PDB entry 4INR | X-ray diffraction, 2.70 A resolution | chains C and D of the 28 polymer chains in the assembly

Chain C:
Molecule: Proteasome component PRE6
From: Saccharomyces cerevisiae
Notes: EC 3.4.25.1
UniProtKB: P40303 (PSA7_YEAST); residues -1 to 252 here correspond to UniProt positions 1-254 (UniProt number = residue number + 2)
Chain sequence (254 residues; each row starts with the number of its first residue; numbers below 1 keep their minus sign (Met-1 is residue -1)):
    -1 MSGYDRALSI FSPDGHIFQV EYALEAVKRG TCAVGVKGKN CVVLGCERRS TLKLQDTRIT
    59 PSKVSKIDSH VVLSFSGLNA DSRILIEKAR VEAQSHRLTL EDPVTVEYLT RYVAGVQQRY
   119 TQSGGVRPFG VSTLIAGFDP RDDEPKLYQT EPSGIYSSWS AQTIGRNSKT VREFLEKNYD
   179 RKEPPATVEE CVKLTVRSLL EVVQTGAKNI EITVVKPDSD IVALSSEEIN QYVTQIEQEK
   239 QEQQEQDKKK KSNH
Not modelled in the structure: -1 to 0, 242-252

Chain D:
Molecule: Proteasome component PUP2
From: Saccharomyces cerevisiae
Notes: EC 3.4.25.1
UniProtKB: P32379 (PSA5_YEAST); residues -7 to 252 here correspond to UniProt positions 1-260 (UniProt number = residue number + 8)
Chain sequence (260 residues; numbered -7 to 252; the number before each row is that of its first residue; numbers below 1 keep their minus sign (Met-7 is residue -7)):
    -7 MFLTRSEYDR GVSTFSPEGR LFQVEYSLEA IKLGSTAIGI ATKEGVVLGV EKRATSPLLE
    53 SDSIEKIVEI DRHIGCAMSG LTADARSMIE HARTAAVTHN LYYDEDINVE SLTQSVCDLA
   113 LRFGEGASGE ERLMSRPFGV ALLIAGHDAD DGYQLFHAEP SGTFYRYNAK AIGSGSEGAQ
   173 AELLNEWHSS LTLKEAELLV LKILKQVMEE KLDENNAQLS CITKQDGFKI YDNEKTAELI
   233 KELKEKEAAE SPEEADVEMS
Not modelled in the structure: -7 to 0, 243-252

Chain C / chain D interface:
Contacting residue pairs (62; chain C residue first):
  Asp3(C) with Glu117(D)
  Arg4(C) with Asp1(D); Glu117(D)
  Ala5(C) with Val4(D), hydrophobic; Glu117(D), hydrogen bond (backbone-side chain); Ser127(D)
  Ser7(C) with Ser127(D); Arg128(D)
  Ile8(C) with Val4(D), hydrophobic; Gln15(D)
  Phe9(C) with Gln15(D); Tyr18(D); Ala22(D), hydrophobic; Leu73(D), hydrophobic; Arg128(D); Pro129(D); Gly131(D)
  Ser10(C) with Tyr18(D)
  Pro11(C) with Tyr18(D), hydrophobic; Glu21(D)
  Asp12(C) with Glu21(D)
  Gly13(C) with Tyr18(D); Glu21(D); Ala22(D)
  His14(C) with Leu25(D)
  Ile15(C) with Leu73(D), hydrophobic; Arg128(D)
  Lys35(C) with Glu52(D), salt bridge
  Gln116(C) with Ala75(D); Asp76(D)
  Thr119(C) with Arg128(D), hydrogen bond (backbone-side chain)
  Gln120(C) with Met126(D); Ser127(D), hydrogen bond (backbone-backbone); Arg128(D); Phe130(D)
  Ser121(C) with Ser127(D)
  Gly122(C) with Ser127(D)
  Ser151(C) with Ala75(D)
  Gly152(C) with Ala75(D)
  Ile153(C) with Ala75(D), hydrophobic
  Ser155(C) with Leu51(D); Ser55(D)
  Ser156(C) with Leu51(D); Glu52(D), hydrogen bond (backbone-backbone); Ser55(D), hydrogen bond (backbone-side chain)
  Trp157(C) with Thr47(D); Ser48(D); Leu50(D); Leu51(D); Glu52(D)
  Ser158(C) with Leu50(D), hydrogen bond (backbone-backbone); Glu52(D)
  Ala159(C) with Leu50(D)
  Leu173(C) with Leu50(D), hydrophobic
  Glu174(C) with Ser48(D), hydrogen bond; Pro49(D); Leu50(D)
  Tyr177(C) with Leu50(D), hydrophobic
  Arg179(C) with Pro49(D), hydrogen bond (side chain-backbone); Leu50(D), hydrogen bond (side chain-backbone); Leu51(D), hydrogen bond (side chain-backbone); Glu52(D)
Also at the interface, not in a pair above, chain C (31 interface residues in all): Arg170
Also at the interface, not in a pair above, chain D (28 interface residues in all): Ser19, Thr74, Ser79, Gly118

In short:
31 residues of chain C and 28 residues of chain D are in contact, with 10 hydrogen bonds and 1 salt bridge.
Polar pairs include Lys35(C)-Glu52(D), Ala5(C)-Glu117(D) and Thr119(C)-Arg128(D).
Here chain C is Proteasome component PRE6 and chain D is Proteasome component PUP2, both from Saccharomyces
cerevisiae. Entry 4INR (Yeast 20S proteasome in complex with the vinyl sulfone LU102) was determined by X-ray
diffraction (same publication as 4INT and 4INU).
